PDB entry 2ZXM | X-ray diffraction, 3.01 A resolution | chain A

# Chain A
Molecule: Vitamin D3 receptor
Organism: Rattus norvegicus
Notes: fragment: Ligand binding domain
Reference sequence: P13053 (VDR_RAT); residue numbers follow UniProt; this construct covers 116-164, 212-423
Chain sequence (271 residues; numbered 106 to 423; 47 numbers in that range are skipped by the numbering (no residue carries them; nothing is unmodelled there); the number before each row is that of its first residue):
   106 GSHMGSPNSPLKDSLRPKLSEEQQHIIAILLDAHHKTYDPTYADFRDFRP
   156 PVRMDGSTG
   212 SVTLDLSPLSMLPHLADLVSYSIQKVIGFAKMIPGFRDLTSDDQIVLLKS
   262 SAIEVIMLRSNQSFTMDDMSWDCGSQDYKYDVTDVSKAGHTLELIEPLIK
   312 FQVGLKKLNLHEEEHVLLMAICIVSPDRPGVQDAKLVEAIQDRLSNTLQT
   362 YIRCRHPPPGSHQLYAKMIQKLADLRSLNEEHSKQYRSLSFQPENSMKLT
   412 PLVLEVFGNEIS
Disordered / not traced: 106-122, 160-164, 212-217, 421-423
Construct notes: expression tag (106-115)
Small-molecule neighbours: JB1 ((1R,3S,5Z)-5-[(2E)-2-[(1R,3aS,7aR)-1-[(2R,3S)-3-(2-hydroxyethyl)heptan-2-yl]-7a-methyl-2,3,3a,5,6,7-hexahydro-1H-inden-4-ylidene]ethylidene]-4-methylidene-cyclohexane-1,3-diol): Tyr143, Tyr147, Phe150, Leu226, Leu229, Val230, Ser233, Ile264, Ile267, Met268, Arg270, Ser271, Ser274, Trp282, Cys284, Tyr291, Val296, His301, Leu305, Leu309, Leu389, His393
UniProt features mapped onto this chain:
  - region: Lys242 to Lys260 (Interaction with coactivator LXXLL motif)
  - motif: Pro412 to Asn420 (9aaTAD)
  - binding site (calcitriol): Tyr143, Ser233, Arg270, Ser274, His301, His393

# In short
Chain A binds compound JB1. UniProt lists 6 calcitriol-binding residues.
Chain A is Vitamin D3 receptor (Rattus norvegicus); the structure, A New Class of Vitamin D Receptor Ligands
that Induce Structural Rearrangement of the Ligand-binding Pocket, was determined by X-ray diffraction,
deposited together with 2ZXN.
